Entry 7ZXE (electron microscopy, 3.50 A resolution); this record covers chains N and b of the 10 polymer chains in the assembly.

# Chain N
Molecule: Non-template strand
Sequence (96 nucleotides; row label = number of the first residue in the row; numbers below 1 keep their minus sign (DG-34 is residue -34)):
   -34 GCAAGTGACC GTGTGTGTAA AGAGTGAGGC GTATGAGGCT GTGTCGGGGC AGAGGCACAA
    26 CGTTTCATAC TTACCTGGCA GGGGAGATAC CATGAT
Not modelled in the structure: -34 to -27, 21-61

# Chain b
Protein: snRNA-activating protein complex subunit 3
From: Homo sapiens
UniProt: Q92966 (SNPC3_HUMAN); residue numbers follow UniProt; this construct covers 1-411
Chain sequence (411 residues; row label = number of the first residue in the row):
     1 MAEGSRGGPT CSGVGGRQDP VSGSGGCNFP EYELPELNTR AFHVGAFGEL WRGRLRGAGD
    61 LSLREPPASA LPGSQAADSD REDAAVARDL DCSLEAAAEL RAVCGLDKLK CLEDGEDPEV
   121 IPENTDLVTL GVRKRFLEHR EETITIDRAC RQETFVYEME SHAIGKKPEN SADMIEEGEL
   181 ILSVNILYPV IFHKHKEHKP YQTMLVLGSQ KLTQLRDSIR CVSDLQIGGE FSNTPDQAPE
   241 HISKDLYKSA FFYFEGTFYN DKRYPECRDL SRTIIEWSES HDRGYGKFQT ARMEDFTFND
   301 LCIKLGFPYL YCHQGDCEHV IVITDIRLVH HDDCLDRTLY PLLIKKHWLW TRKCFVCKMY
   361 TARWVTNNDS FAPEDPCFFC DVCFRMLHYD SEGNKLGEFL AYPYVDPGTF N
Not modelled in the structure: 1-27, 68-75, 108-118
Ion coordination: Zn2+ site 1: Cys221, His313, Cys317, His319; Zn2+ site 2: Cys354, Cys357, Cys380, Cys383

# Chain N / chain b interface
Contacting residue pairs (21; chain N residue first):
  DT-19(N) with Thr145(b), phosphate contact
  DG-18(N) with Arg140(b), phosphate contact; Thr143(b), phosphate contact; Ile144(b), phosphate contact; Ile146(b), sugar contact; Arg151(b), base contact
  DT-17(N) with Arg140(b), salt bridge to the phosphate; Ile144(b), phosphate contact; Cys150(b), sugar contact; Gln152(b), base contact
  DA-16(N) with Gln152(b), hydrogen bond to the sugar
  DA-15(N) with Trp350(b), base contact
  DA-14(N) with Lys194(b), sugar contact; His198(b), salt bridge to the phosphate; His347(b), salt bridge to the phosphate; Trp350(b), phosphate contact
  DG-13(N) with Phe192(b), phosphate contact; His193(b), phosphate contact; Lys194(b), phosphate contact
  DA-12(N) with Lys194(b), hydrogen bond to the base
  DG-11(N) with Lys194(b), base contact

# Overview
9 residues of chain N and 14 residues of chain b are in contact; the contacts include 2 hydrogen bonds and 3
salt bridges. Polar pairs include DA-12(N)-Lys194(b), DA-16(N)-Gln152(b) and DT-17(N)-Arg140(b). The Zn2+ site
1 is built by Cys221(b), His313(b), Cys317(b) and His319(b).
Here chain N is Non-template strand and chain b is snRNA-activating protein complex subunit 3 (Homo sapiens).
Entry 7ZXE (Structure of SNAPc containing Pol II pre-initiation complex bound to U1 snRNA promoter (OC)) was
determined by electron microscopy together with 7ZWC from the same study.
